PDB entry 8XKV | electron microscopy, 3.30 A resolution | chains D and R of the 17 polymer chains in the assembly

Chain D:
Name: Protein Ycf2
Source organism: Arabidopsis thaliana
UniProtKB: P56786 (YCF2_ARATH); residues 1-2294 here = UniProt positions 1-2294
Sequence (2294 residues; row label = number of the first residue in the row):
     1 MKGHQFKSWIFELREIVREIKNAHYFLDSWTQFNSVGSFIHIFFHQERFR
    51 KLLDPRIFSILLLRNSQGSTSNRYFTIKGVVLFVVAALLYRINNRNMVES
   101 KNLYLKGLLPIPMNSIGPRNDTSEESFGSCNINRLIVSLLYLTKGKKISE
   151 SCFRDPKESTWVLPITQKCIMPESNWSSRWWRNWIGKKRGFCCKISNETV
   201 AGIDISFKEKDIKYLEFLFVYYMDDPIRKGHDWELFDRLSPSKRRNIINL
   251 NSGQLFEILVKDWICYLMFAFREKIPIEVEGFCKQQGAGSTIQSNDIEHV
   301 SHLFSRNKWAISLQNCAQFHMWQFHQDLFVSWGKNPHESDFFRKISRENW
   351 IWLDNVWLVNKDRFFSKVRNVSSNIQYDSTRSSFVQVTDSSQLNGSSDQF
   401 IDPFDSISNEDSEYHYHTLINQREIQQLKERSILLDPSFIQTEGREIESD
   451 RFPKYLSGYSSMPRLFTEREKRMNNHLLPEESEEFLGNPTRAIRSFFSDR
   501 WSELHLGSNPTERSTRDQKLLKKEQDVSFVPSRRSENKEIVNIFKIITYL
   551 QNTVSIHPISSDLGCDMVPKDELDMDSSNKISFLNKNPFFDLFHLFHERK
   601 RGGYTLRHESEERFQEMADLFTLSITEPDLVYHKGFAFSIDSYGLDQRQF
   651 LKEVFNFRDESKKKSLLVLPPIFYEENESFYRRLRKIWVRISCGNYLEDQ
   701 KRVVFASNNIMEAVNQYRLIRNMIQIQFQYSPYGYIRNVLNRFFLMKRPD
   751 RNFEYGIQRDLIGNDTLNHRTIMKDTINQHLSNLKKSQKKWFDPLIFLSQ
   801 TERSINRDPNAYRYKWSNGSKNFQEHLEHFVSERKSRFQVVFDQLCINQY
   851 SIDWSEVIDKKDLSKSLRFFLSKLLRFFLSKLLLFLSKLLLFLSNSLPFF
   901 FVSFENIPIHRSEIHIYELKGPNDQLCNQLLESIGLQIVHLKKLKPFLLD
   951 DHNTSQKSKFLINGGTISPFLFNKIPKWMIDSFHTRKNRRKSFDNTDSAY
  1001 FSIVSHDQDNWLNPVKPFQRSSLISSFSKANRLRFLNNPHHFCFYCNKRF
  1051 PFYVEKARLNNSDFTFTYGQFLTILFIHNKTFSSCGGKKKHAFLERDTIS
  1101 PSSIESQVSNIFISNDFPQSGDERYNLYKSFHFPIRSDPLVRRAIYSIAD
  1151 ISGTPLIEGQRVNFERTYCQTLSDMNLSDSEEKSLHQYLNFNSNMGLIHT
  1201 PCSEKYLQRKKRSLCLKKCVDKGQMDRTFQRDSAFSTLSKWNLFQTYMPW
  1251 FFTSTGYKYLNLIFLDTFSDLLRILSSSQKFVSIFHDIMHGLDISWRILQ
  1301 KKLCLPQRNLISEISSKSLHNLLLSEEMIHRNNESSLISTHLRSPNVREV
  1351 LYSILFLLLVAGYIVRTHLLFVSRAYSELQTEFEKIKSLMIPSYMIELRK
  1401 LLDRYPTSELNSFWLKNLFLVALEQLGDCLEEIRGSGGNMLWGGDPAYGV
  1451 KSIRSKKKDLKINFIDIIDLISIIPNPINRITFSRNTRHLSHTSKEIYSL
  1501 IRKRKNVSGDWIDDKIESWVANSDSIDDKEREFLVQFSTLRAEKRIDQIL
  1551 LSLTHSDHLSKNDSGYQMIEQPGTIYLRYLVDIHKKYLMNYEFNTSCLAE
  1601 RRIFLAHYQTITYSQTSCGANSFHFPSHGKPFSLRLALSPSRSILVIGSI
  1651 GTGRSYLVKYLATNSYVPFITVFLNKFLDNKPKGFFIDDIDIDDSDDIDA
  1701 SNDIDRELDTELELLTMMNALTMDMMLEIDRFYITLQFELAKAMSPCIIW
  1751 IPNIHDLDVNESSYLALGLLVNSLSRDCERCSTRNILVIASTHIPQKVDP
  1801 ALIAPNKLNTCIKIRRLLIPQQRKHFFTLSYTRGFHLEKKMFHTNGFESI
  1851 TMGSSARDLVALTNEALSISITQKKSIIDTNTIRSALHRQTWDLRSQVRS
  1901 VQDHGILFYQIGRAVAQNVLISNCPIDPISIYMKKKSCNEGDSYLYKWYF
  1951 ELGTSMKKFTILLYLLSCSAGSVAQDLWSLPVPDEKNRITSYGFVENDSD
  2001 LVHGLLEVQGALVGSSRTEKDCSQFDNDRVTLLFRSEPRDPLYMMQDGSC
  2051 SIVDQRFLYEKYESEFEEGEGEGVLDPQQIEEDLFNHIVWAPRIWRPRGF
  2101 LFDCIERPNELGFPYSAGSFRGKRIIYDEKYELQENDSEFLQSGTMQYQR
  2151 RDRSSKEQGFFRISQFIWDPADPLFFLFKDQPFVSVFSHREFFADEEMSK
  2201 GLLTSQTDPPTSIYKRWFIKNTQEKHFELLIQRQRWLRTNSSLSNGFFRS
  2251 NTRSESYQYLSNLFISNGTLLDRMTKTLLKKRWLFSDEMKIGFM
Unresolved in the structure: 1-4, 65-72, 114-131, 145-492, 513-523, 560-1010, 1058-1309, 1329-1342, 1387-1530, 1614-1639, 1682-1723, 1758-1762, 1936-1942, 2015-2030, 2061-2203
UniProt features mapped onto this chain:
  - binding site (ATP): Gly1648 to Ser1655

Chain R:
Name: Embryo defective 2737
Source organism: Arabidopsis thaliana
UniProtKB: F4JYR0 (F4JYR0_ARATH); residues 1-328 here = UniProt positions 1-328
Sequence (328 residues; numbered 1 to 328; the number before each row is that of its first residue):
     1 MSRGPGRLIQNVTQFADAQFKQFSTRYGQQVIDILDFPIKLVLSPFTLAF
    51 DIAGSAPRGFGIPEFISKISYLSVFAVATLGTYDIALDLGKKVICQRDCK
   101 TCNGWQALRCTMCKGTGSVHYQIKDYNLRSGEKPTADCVADAIVENRAEL
   151 VHLPSSFNHSAPLPSKDCPTCDGTGAMSCTECKNKLQVRISADDIMEPPW
   201 KAYNVLKKMDYPYEHIVHSMKDPSIANFWLITLPQIVGGFDYDEDVKKKI
   251 WWQYEESMRYDQLRDLVAKRNPGWEYLQDALVSIDPVRAREDPVIVKNVP
   301 YYKAKKSLEAESQKKAQKGSRQRKWWFF
Unresolved in the structure: 1-61
Metal / ion sites: Zn2+ site 1: Cys99, Cys102, Cys179; Zn2+ site 2: Cys110, Cys113, Cys168, Cys171

Chain D / chain R interface:
Residue-residue contacts (65):
  Leu103(D) with Tyr203(R)
  Gly107(D) with Tyr203(R)
  Leu108(D) with Leu206(R), hydrophobic
  Pro110(D) with Tyr211(R), hydrophobic; Tyr213(R)
  Ile111(D) with Tyr211(R)
  Ile132(D) with Pro234(R), hydrophobic; Gly238(R)
  Asn133(D) with Phe240(R); Tyr242(R), hydrogen bond
  Ile136(D) with Leu230(R); Pro234(R), hydrophobic; Tyr242(R)
  Leu140(D) with Leu230(R), hydrophobic
  Lys144(D) with Asp285(R)
  Arg500(D) with Lys249(R)
  Glu503(D) with Asp245(R); Val246(R); Lys249(R), salt bridge
  Leu504(D) with Val246(R), hydrophobic; Ile250(R), hydrophobic
  Gly507(D) with Asp243(R), hydrogen bond (backbone-backbone); Val246(R)
  Ser508(D) with Phe240(R); Asp241(R); Tyr242(R)
  Asn509(D) with Phe240(R); Asp241(R), hydrogen bond (backbone-backbone); Asp243(R)
  Pro510(D) with Gly239(R); Phe240(R), hydrophobic
  Thr511(D) with Gly239(R), hydrogen bond (backbone-backbone); Asp241(R)
  Glu512(D) with Gln235(R); Gly239(R), hydrogen bond (backbone-backbone)
  Phe1027(D) with Phe228(R), hydrophobic; Trp229(R)
  Ser1028(D) with Trp229(R)
  Asn1031(D) with His215(R); Ser219(R)
  Arg1034(D) with His215(R), hydrogen bond (side chain-backbone); His218(R); Ser219(R)
  Phe1035(D) with Glu214(R); His215(R); His218(R)
  Glu1326(D) with Lys100(R), hydrogen bond (backbone-side chain)
  Glu1327(D) with Lys100(R), hydrogen bond (backbone-side chain)
  Met1328(D) with Lys100(R)
  Arg1343(D) with Trp200(R)
  Val1347(D) with Trp200(R), hydrophobic
  Leu1351(D) with Asp193(R)
  Leu1358(D) with Val93(R), hydrophobic; Ile190(R)
  Val1365(D) with Leu89(R), hydrophobic
  Leu1369(D) with Ala86(R), hydrophobic
  Val1372(D) with Thr82(R)
  Ser1373(D) with Tyr83(R)
  Leu1379(D) with Phe75(R), hydrophobic
  Gln1380(D) with Tyr71(R), hydrogen bond (backbone-side chain); Leu72(R); Phe75(R)
  Phe1383(D) with Tyr71(R)
  Glu1384(D) with Lys68(R); Tyr71(R), hydrogen bond (backbone-side chain)
Also at the interface, not in a pair above, chain D (52 interface residues in all): Met97, Tyr104, Leu109, Pro112, Leu135, Ser138, Leu139, Tyr141, Ile1024, Arg1032, Ile1354, Tyr1376, Thr1381
Also at the interface, not in a pair above, chain R (46 interface residues in all): Ala78, Met196, Pro199, Lys207, Ile216, Leu233, Val237, Gln253, Arg288

Overview:
52 residues of chain D face 46 of chain R across their interface; the contacts include 10 hydrogen bonds and 1
salt bridge. Polar pairs include Glu503(D)-Lys249(R), Asn133(D)-Tyr242(R) and Arg1034(D)-His215(R). UniProt
lists 8 ATP-binding residues on chain D.
Here chain D is Protein Ycf2 and chain R is Embryo defective 2737, both from Arabidopsis thaliana. Entry 8XKV
(Cryo-EM structure of the Ycf2-FtsHi motor complex from Arabidopsis in Apo state) was determined by electron
microscopy together with 8Z9Y and 8XKU from the same study.
